8OY0 - chains G and H of the 8 polymer chains in the assembly; structure by X-ray diffraction, 2.40 A resolution.

== Chain G (and H) ==
Molecule: ATP phosphoribosyltransferase
Organism: Acinetobacter baumannii ATCC 17978
Notes: chain H of this document is another copy of the same molecule, construct and numbering; everything in this record applies to it too
UniProtKB: V5VGC6 (V5VGC6_ACIBA); numbering as in UniProt (aligned over 1-227)
Amino-acid sequence (228 residues; row label = number of the first residue in the row; numbering starts at 0):
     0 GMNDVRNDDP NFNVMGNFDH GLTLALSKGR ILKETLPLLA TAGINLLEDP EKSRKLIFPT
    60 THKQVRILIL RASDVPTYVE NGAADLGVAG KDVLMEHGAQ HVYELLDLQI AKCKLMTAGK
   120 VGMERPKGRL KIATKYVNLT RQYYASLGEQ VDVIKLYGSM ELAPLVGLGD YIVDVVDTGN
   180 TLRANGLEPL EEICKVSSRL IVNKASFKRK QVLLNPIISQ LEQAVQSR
Disordered / not traced: 0-3, 52-54, 120, 226-227 (chain H: 0-7, 227)
Sequence notes: expression tag (0)

== Chain G / chain H interface ==
Pairs across the interface (50; chain G residue first):
  Met14(G) - Leu164(H)  hydrophobic
  Leu55(G) - Glu160(H)
  Leu55(G) - Leu161(H)  hydrophobic
  Leu55(G) - Asn184(H)
  Ile56(G) - Leu161(H)  hydrophobic
  Arg65(G) - Val165(H)
  Leu67(G) - Leu161(H)  hydrophobic
  Leu69(G) - Ser158(H)
  Leu69(G) - Leu161(H)  hydrophobic
  Arg70(G) - Tyr156(H)  hydrogen bond (side chain-backbone)
  Arg70(G) - Gly157(H)
  Ser72(G) - Tyr156(H)
  Asp73(G) - Leu155(H)
  Asp73(G) - Tyr156(H)  hydrogen bond (side chain-backbone)
  Asp73(G) - Gly157(H)  hydrogen bond (side chain-backbone)
  Thr76(G) - Leu155(H)
  Tyr77(G) - Leu155(H)
  Tyr77(G) - Ser158(H)
  Tyr77(G) - Leu161(H)
  Tyr77(G) - Val165(H)  hydrophobic
  Tyr77(G) - Leu167(H)
  Asn80(G) - Leu167(H)
  Ala82(G) - Val165(H)  hydrophobic
  Ala82(G) - Leu167(H)  hydrophobic
  Leu155(G) - Asp73(H)
  Leu155(G) - Thr76(H)
  Leu155(G) - Tyr77(H)
  Tyr156(G) - Arg70(H)  hydrogen bond (backbone-side chain)
  Tyr156(G) - Ser72(H)
  Tyr156(G) - Asp73(H)  hydrogen bond (backbone-side chain)
  Gly157(G) - Arg70(H)
  Gly157(G) - Asp73(H)  hydrogen bond (backbone-side chain)
  Ser158(G) - Ile68(H)  hydrogen bond (side chain-backbone)
  Ser158(G) - Leu69(H)
  Ser158(G) - Tyr77(H)
  Leu161(G) - Leu55(H)  hydrophobic
  Leu161(G) - Ile56(H)  hydrophobic
  Leu161(G) - Leu67(H)  hydrophobic
  Leu161(G) - Leu69(H)  hydrophobic
  Leu161(G) - Tyr77(H)
  Ala162(G) - Tyr77(H)
  Leu164(G) - Ile56(H)  hydrophobic
  Val165(G) - Arg65(H)
  Val165(G) - Tyr77(H)  hydrophobic
  Val165(G) - Ala82(H)  hydrophobic
  Leu167(G) - Tyr77(H)  hydrophobic
  Leu167(G) - Asn80(H)
  Leu167(G) - Ala82(H)  hydrophobic
  Asn184(G) - Lys54(H)
  Asn184(G) - Leu55(H)
Also at the interface, not in a pair above, chain G (27 interface residues in all): Gly15, Ile68, Ile153, Thr180
Also at the interface, not in a pair above, chain H (29 interface residues in all): Gly15, Arg53, Ile153, Lys154, Ala162

== Summary ==
The interface between chain G and chain H involves 27 residues on one side and 29 on the other, with 7
hydrogen bonds. Polar contacts include Arg70(G)-Tyr156(H), Asp73(G)-Tyr156(H) and Asp73(G)-Gly157(H).
Both chains are ATP phosphoribosyltransferase (Acinetobacter baumannii ATCC 17978). Entry 8OY0 (ATP
phosphoribosyltransferase (HisZG ATPPRT) from Acinetobacter baumanii) was determined by X-ray diffraction.
